PDB entry 2FM2 | X-ray diffraction, 2.70 A resolution | chains A and B of the 4 polymer chains in the assembly

[Chain A]
Protein: NS3 protease/helicase
From: Hepatitis C virus
Notes: fragment: protease domain
Amino-acid sequence (200 residues; row label = number of the first residue in the row; numbers below 1 keep their minus sign (Met-10 is residue -10)):
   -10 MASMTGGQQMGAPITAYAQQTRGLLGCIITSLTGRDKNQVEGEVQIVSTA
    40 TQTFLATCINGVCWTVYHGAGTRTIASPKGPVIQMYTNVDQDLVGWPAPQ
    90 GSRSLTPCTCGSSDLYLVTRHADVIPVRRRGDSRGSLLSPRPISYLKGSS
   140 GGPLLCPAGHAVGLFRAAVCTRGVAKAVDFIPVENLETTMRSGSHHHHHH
Unresolved in the structure: -10 to 0, 182-189
Glycans and other covalent adducts: beta-mercaptoethanol (BME) linked to Cys16; compound 3BC linked to Ser139
Sequence notes: expression tag (-10 to 0, 184-189); cloning artifact (182-183)
Bound ions: Zn2+: Cys97, Cys99, Cys145
Residues lining bound ligands: 3BC (tert-butyl [(1S)-1-({(1R,2S,5S)-2-[(3S,10S)-3-(cyclopropylmethyl)-12-methyl-4,5,8,11-tetraoxo-10-phenyl-2,6,9,12-tetraazatridecan-1 -oyl]-6,6-dimethyl-3-azabicyclo[3.1.0]hex-3-yl}carbonyl)-2,2-dimethylpropyl]carbamate): Thr40, Gln41, Thr42, Phe43, Val55, His57, Arg109, Arg123, Ile132, Leu135, Lys136, Gly137, Ser138, Phe154, Arg155, Ala156, Ala157, Val158, Cys159, Asp168
From the paper describing this entry:
  - binding site for 3BC: Arg109, Ala156
  - specificity-determining residues: Arg109
  - mutagenesis - R109K (6-fold), R109K/A156T, A156T (19-fold): decreased binding to 3BC
  - mutagenesis - A156T (5-fold): decreased binding to substrate
  - mutagenesis - A156T, D168V: decreased binding to BILN 2061
  - mutagenesis - A156T (Kd 13 uM): decreased binding to VX-950
  - mutagenesis - A156T: decreased binding to SCH 503034
  - mutagenesis - R109K/A156T, A156T: decreased growth
  - mutagenesis - R109K: unchanged growth
  - mutagenesis - A156T: decreased catalytic activity on NS4B-5A substrate
  - mutagenesis - R109K: unchanged catalytic activity on NS4B-5A substrate
  - mutagenesis - R109K: unchanged binding to BILN 2061
  - mutagenesis - D168V: unchanged binding to 3BC
  - mutagenesis - A156T/G162R: increased growth
  - mutagenesis - S138A/S139A: abolished catalytic activity
  - mutagenesis - R109K, A156T: unchanged signaling

[Chain B]
Protein: NS4a protein
Notes: fragment: residues 24-39 with 2 LYS at both C and N-terminal
Amino-acid sequence (23 residues; numbered 19 to 41; the number before each row is that of its first residue):
    19 KKGSVVIVGRIVLSGKPAIIPKK
Unresolved in the structure: 19, 41

[How chain A and chain B interact]
Pairs across the interface (64; chain A residue first):
  Ala1(A) - Lys34(B)
  Thr4(A) - Val30(B)
  Thr4(A) - Leu31(B)
  Thr4(A) - Gly33(B)  hydrogen bond (side chain-backbone)
  Ala5(A) - Val30(B)
  Ala5(A) - Leu31(B)  hydrophobic
  Tyr6(A) - Arg28(B)
  Tyr6(A) - Ile29(B)
  Tyr6(A) - Val30(B)  hydrogen bond (backbone-backbone)
  Ala7(A) - Arg28(B)
  Ala7(A) - Ile29(B)  hydrophobic
  Gln8(A) - Gly27(B)
  Gln8(A) - Arg28(B)  hydrogen bond (backbone-backbone)
  Gln9(A) - Val26(B)
  Gln9(A) - Gly27(B)
  Thr10(A) - Ile25(B)
  Thr10(A) - Val26(B)  hydrogen bond (backbone-backbone)
  Thr10(A) - Gly27(B)  hydrogen bond (side chain-backbone)
  Thr10(A) - Arg28(B)
  Arg11(A) - Val24(B)
  Arg11(A) - Ile25(B)
  Arg11(A) - Val26(B)  hydrogen bond (backbone-backbone)
  Cys16(A) - Val24(B)  hydrophobic
  Cys16(A) - Val26(B)  hydrophobic
  Thr19(A) - Val24(B)
  Ser20(A) - Ser22(B)  hydrogen bond (side chain-backbone)
  Gln28(A) - Arg28(B)  hydrogen bond (backbone-side chain)
  Val29(A) - Arg28(B)
  Glu30(A) - Arg28(B)  salt bridge
  Gly31(A) - Ile29(B)
  Glu32(A) - Ile29(B)
  Glu32(A) - Val30(B)
  Glu32(A) - Leu31(B)  hydrogen bond (side chain-backbone)
  Glu32(A) - Ser32(B)  hydrogen bond
  Val33(A) - Arg28(B)
  Val33(A) - Ile29(B)  hydrogen bond (backbone-backbone)
  Gln34(A) - Ile25(B)
  Gln34(A) - Gly27(B)
  Ile35(A) - Ile25(B)
  Ile35(A) - Val26(B)  hydrogen bond (backbone-backbone)
  Ile35(A) - Gly27(B)  hydrogen bond (backbone-backbone)
  Ile35(A) - Arg28(B)
  Val36(A) - Val23(B)  hydrophobic
  Val36(A) - Val24(B)
  Ser37(A) - Val23(B)
  Ser37(A) - Val24(B)  hydrogen bond (backbone-backbone)
  Ser37(A) - Val26(B)
  Thr61(A) - Lys20(B)
  Arg62(A) - Lys20(B)
  Arg62(A) - Gly21(B)
  Thr63(A) - Ser22(B)  hydrogen bond
  Thr63(A) - Val23(B)  hydrogen bond (backbone-backbone)
  Ile64(A) - Val23(B)
  Ala65(A) - Ser22(B)
  Ala65(A) - Val23(B)  hydrogen bond (backbone-backbone)
  Pro70(A) - Ser22(B)
  Trp85(A) - Val23(B)  hydrophobic
  Arg92(A) - Ser32(B)  hydrogen bond
  Leu94(A) - Leu31(B)  hydrophobic
  Val107(A) - Ile29(B)  hydrophobic
  Val107(A) - Leu31(B)  hydrophobic
  Thr108(A) - Ile29(B)
  Arg109(A) - Ile29(B)
  Leu144(A) - Leu31(B)  hydrophobic
Also at the interface, not in a pair above, chain A (44 interface residues in all): Ile3, Gly23, Asp25, Thr38, Thr42, Leu44, Ala59, Pro88, Ala111

[Overview]
44 residues of chain A face 15 of chain B across their interface, with 18 hydrogen bonds and 1 salt bridge.
Polar pairs include Glu30(A)-Arg28(B), Thr4(A)-Gly33(B) and Thr10(A)-Gly27(B). From the paper: a binding site
for 3BC at Arg109(A) and Ala156(A); R109K, R109K/A156T and A156T of chain A reduce binding to 3BC; 6
substitutions were tested in all.
Chain A is NS3 protease/helicase (Hepatitis C virus) and chain B is NS4a protein; the structure, HCV NS3-4A
protease domain complexed with a ketoamide inhibitor, SCH446211, was determined by X-ray diffraction.
